1DLV - chains A and D of the 4 polymer chains in the assembly; structure by X-ray diffraction, 2.29 A resolution.

[Chain A (and D)]
Molecule: Biosynthetic thiolase
From: Zoogloea ramigera
Notes: EC 2.3.1.9; chain D of this document is another copy of the same molecule, construct and numbering; everything in this record applies to it too
Reference sequence: P07097 (THIL_ZOORA); the construct has insertions or renumbered stretches relative to UniProt, so the offset changes along the chain: 4-10 = UniProt 4-10; 12-392 = UniProt 11-391
Amino-acid sequence (389 residues; numbered 4 to 392; the number before each row is that of its first residue):
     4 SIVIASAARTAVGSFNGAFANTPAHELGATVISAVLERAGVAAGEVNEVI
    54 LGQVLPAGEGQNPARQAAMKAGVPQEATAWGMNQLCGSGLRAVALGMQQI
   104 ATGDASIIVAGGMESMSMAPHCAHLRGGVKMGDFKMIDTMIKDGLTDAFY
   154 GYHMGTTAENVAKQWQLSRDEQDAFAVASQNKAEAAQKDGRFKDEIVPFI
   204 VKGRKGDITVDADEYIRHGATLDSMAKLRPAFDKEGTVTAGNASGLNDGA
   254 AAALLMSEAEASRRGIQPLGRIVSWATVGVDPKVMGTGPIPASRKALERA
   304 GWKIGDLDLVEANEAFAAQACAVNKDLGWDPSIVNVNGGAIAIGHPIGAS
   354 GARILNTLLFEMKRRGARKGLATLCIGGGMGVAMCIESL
Construct notes: insertion (11); conflict Arg-129 (Ala128 in P07097)
Small-molecule neighbours: coenzyme A (COA): Cys-89, Leu-148, His-156, Met-157, Arg-220, Ser-227, Met-228, Leu-231, Ala-234, Phe-235, Ala-243, Gly-244, Ala-246, Ser-247, Gly-248, Leu-249, Met-288, Ala-318, Phe-319, His-348, Ile-350

[Chain A / chain D interface]
Residue-residue contacts - 29 pairs, chain A then chain D:
  Phe-18(A) / Lys-133(D)
  Asn-19(A) / Lys-133(D)
  His-124(A) / Val-132(D)
  His-124(A) / Gly-135(D)  hydrogen bond (side chain-backbone)
  His-124(A) / Phe-137(D)
  Lys-133(A) / Phe-18(D)
  Met-134(A) / Asp-141(D)
  Met-134(A) / Met-143(D)  hydrophobic
  Met-134(A) / Leu-249(D)  hydrophobic
  Gly-135(A) / His-124(D)  hydrogen bond (backbone-side chain)
  Gly-135(A) / Asp-141(D)  hydrogen bond (backbone-side chain)
  Asp-136(A) / Met-139(D)
  Asp-136(A) / Ile-140(D)
  Asp-136(A) / Asp-141(D)  hydrogen bond (side chain-backbone)
  Phe-137(A) / His-124(D)
  Phe-137(A) / Phe-137(D)
  Phe-137(A) / Lys-138(D)
  Phe-137(A) / Met-139(D)  hydrogen bond (backbone-backbone)
  Lys-138(A) / Asp-136(D)  salt bridge
  Lys-138(A) / Phe-137(D)
  Met-139(A) / Asp-136(D)
  Met-139(A) / Phe-137(D)  hydrogen bond (backbone-backbone)
  Met-139(A) / Met-139(D)  hydrophobic
  Ile-140(A) / Asp-136(D)
  Asp-141(A) / Met-134(D)
  Asp-141(A) / Gly-135(D)  hydrogen bond (side chain-backbone)
  Asp-141(A) / Asp-136(D)  hydrogen bond (backbone-side chain)
  Met-143(A) / Met-134(D)  hydrophobic
  Leu-249(A) / Met-134(D)  hydrophobic
Other interface residues (no listed pair), chain A (16 interface residues in all): Val-132, Ile-144
Other interface residues (no listed pair), chain D (16 interface residues in all): Asn-19, Ile-144

[Summary]
Chain A and chain D each contribute 16 residues to their interface; the contacts include 8 hydrogen bonds and
1 salt bridge. Among the polar pairs are Lys-138(A)/Asp-136(D), His-124(A)/Gly-135(D) and
Gly-135(A)/Asp-141(D). Bound to chain A: coenzyme A.
Chain A and chain D are both Biosynthetic thiolase (Zoogloea ramigera); the structure, Biosynthetic thiolase
from zoogloea ramigera in complex with CoA, was determined by X-ray diffraction, deposited together with 1DM3
and 1DLU.
